PDB entry 5NEJ | electron microscopy, 3.10 A resolution | chains 1 and 2 of the 4 polymer chains in the assembly

Chain 1:
Molecule: O1 Manisa VP1
Organism: Foot-and-mouth disease virus
UniProtKB: Q6PMW3 (Q6PMW3_9PICO); residues 1-211 here correspond to UniProt positions 725-935 (UniProt number = residue number + 724)
Amino-acid sequence (211 residues; row label = number of the first residue in the row):
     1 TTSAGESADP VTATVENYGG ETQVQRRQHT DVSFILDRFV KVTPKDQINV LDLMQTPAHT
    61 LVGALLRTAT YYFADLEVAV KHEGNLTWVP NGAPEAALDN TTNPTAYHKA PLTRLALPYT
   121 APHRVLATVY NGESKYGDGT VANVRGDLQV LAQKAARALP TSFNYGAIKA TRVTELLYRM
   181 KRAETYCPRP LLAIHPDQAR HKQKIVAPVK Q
Disordered / not traced: 135-156, 209-211
Differences from the reference sequence: conflict E133 (Asn857 in Q6PMW3)

Chain 2:
Molecule: O1 Manisa VP2
Organism: Foot-and-mouth disease virus
UniProtKB: Q6PMW3 (Q6PMW3_9PICO); residues 1-218 here correspond to UniProt positions 287-504 (UniProt number = residue number + 286)
Amino-acid sequence (218 residues; row label = number of the first residue in the row):
     1 DKKTEETTLL EDRILTTRNG HTTSTTQSSV GVTYGYATAE DFVSGPNTSG LETRVAQAER
    61 FFKTHLFDWV TSDPFGRCHL LELPTDHKGV YGYLTDSYAY MRNGWDVEVT AVGNQFNGGC
   121 LLVAMVPELC SIQKRELYQL TLFPHQFINP RTNMTAHITV PFVGVNRYDQ YKVHKPWTLV
   181 VMVVAPLTVN SEGAPQIKVY ANIAPTNVHV AGEFPSKE
Disordered / not traced: 1-11
Differences from the reference sequence: engineered mutation Y93 (Ser379 in Q6PMW3)

Chain 1 / chain 2 interface:
Contacting residue pairs (47; chain 1 residue first):
  E6(1) - V30(2)
  E6(1) - Q146(2)
  E6(1) - F147(2)
  E6(1) - N149(2)  hydrogen bond
  E6(1) - T152(2)
  E6(1) - N153(2)
  S7(1) - V30(2)
  S7(1) - T33(2)
  A8(1) - H145(2)
  Y71(1) - E128(2)  hydrogen bond
  Y71(1) - G164(2)
  Y71(1) - V165(2)  hydrophobic
  H123(1) - V165(2)
  H123(1) - N166(2)  hydrogen bond
  R124(1) - D41(2)  salt bridge
  R124(1) - V165(2)
  R124(1) - N166(2)
  R124(1) - R167(2)
  V125(1) - V165(2)
  A127(1) - V165(2)  hydrophobic
  V129(1) - E128(2)
  Y130(1) - E128(2)
  Y130(1) - H174(2)
  N131(1) - E82(2)
  N131(1) - E128(2)  hydrogen bond (backbone-side chain)
  N131(1) - V173(2)
  N131(1) - H174(2)
  N131(1) - K175(2)  hydrogen bond (side chain-backbone)
  G132(1) - V173(2)
  F163(1) - V165(2)  hydrophobic
  C187(1) - Y36(2)  hydrophobic
  P188(1) - Y36(2)
  P188(1) - F143(2)
  R189(1) - P127(2)  hydrogen bond (side chain-backbone)
  R189(1) - E128(2)
  R189(1) - L129(2)
  R189(1) - L142(2)
  R189(1) - F143(2)
  P190(1) - E136(2)
  P190(1) - Q139(2)
  P190(1) - L142(2)  hydrophobic
  P190(1) - F143(2)
  L191(1) - Q139(2)  hydrogen bond (backbone-side chain)
  L192(1) - R135(2)
  A193(1) - R135(2)  hydrogen bond (backbone-side chain)
  I194(1) - R135(2)
  H195(1) - R135(2)
Other interface residues (no listed pair), chain 1 (25 interface residues in all): A4, G5, T70
Other interface residues (no listed pair), chain 2 (28 interface residues in all): C130, V163

Overview:
Chain 1 and chain 2 form an interface of 25 and 28 residues respectively; the contacts include 8 hydrogen
bonds and 1 salt bridge. Polar contacts include R124(1)-D41(2), E6(1)-N149(2) and Y71(1)-E128(2).
Chain 1 is O1 Manisa VP1 and chain 2 is O1 Manisa VP2, both from Foot-and-mouth disease virus; the structure,
CryoEM Structure of Foot and Mouth Disease Virus O1 Manisa, was determined by electron microscopy (same
publication as 5NE4, 5NED, 5NEM, 5NER and 5NET).
